Entry 1P2C (X-ray diffraction, 2.00 A resolution); this record covers chains A and C of the 3 polymer chains in the assembly.

[Chain A]
Name: light chain anti-lysozyme antibody F10.6.6
Organism: Mus musculus
Notes: antibody fragment or engineered binder
Amino-acid sequence (212 residues; numbered 1 to 212; the number before each row is that of its first residue):
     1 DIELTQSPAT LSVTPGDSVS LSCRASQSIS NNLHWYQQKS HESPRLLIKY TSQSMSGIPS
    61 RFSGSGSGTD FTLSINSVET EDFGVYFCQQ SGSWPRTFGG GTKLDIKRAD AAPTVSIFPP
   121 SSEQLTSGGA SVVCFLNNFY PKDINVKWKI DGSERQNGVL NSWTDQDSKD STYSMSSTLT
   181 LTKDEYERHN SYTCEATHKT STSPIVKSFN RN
Disulfide bonds: Cys23-Cys88, Cys134-Cys194

[Chain C]
Name: Lysozyme C
Organism: Gallus gallus
Notes: EC 3.2.1.17
UniProtKB: P00698 (LYSC_CHICK); residues 601-729 here correspond to UniProt positions 19-147 (UniProt number = residue number - 582)
Amino-acid sequence (129 residues; each row starts with the number of its first residue):
   601 KVFGRCELAA AMKRHGLDNY RGYSLGNWVC AAKFESNFNT QATNRNTDGS TDYGILQINS
   661 RWWCNDGRTP GSRNLCNIPC SALLSSDITA SVNCAKKIVS DGNGMNAWVA WRNRCKGTDV
   721 QAWIRGCRL
Disulfide bonds: Cys606-Cys727, Cys630-Cys715, Cys664-Cys680, Cys676-Cys694
UniProt features mapped onto this chain:
  - active site: Glu635, Asp652
  - binding site (substrate): Asp701
Reported in the primary citation:
  - conformationally variable residues: Thr647

[Chain A / chain C interface]
Residue-residue contacts - 16 pairs, chain A then chain C:
  Asn32(A) with Pro670(C)
  Tyr50(A) with Arg668(C); Pro670(C), hydrophobic
  Ser91(A) with Gly649(C)
  Gly92(A) with Asn646(C); Thr647(C); Asp648(C), hydrogen bond (backbone-backbone); Gly649(C), hydrogen bond (backbone-backbone)
  Ser93(A) with Asn646(C); Thr647(C)
  Trp94(A) with Arg645(C); Asn646(C); Gly649(C); Ser650(C); Thr651(C); Arg668(C)
Also at the interface, not in a pair above, chain A (7 interface residues in all): Arg96
Also at the interface, not in a pair above, chain C (10 interface residues in all): Thr669
The authors on this interface:
  - epitope / paratope residues, chain A: Tyr50(A), Gly92(A)

[Overview]
7 residues of chain A and 10 residues of chain C are in contact, with 2 hydrogen bonds. Main-chain hydrogen
bonds include Gly92(A)-Asp648(C) and Gly92(A)-Gly649(C). Curated annotation (UniProt) lists active-site
residues Glu635(C) and Asp652(C) and substrate-binding residue Asp701(C) on chain C. The paper reports
epitope/paratope residues Tyr50(A) and Gly92(A); conformational variability at Thr647(C).
Here chain A is light chain anti-lysozyme antibody F10.6.6 (Mus musculus) and chain C is Lysozyme C (Gallus
gallus). Entry 1P2C (crystal structure analysis of an anti-lysozyme antibody) was determined by X-ray
diffraction.
